Entry 8Z6Q (electron microscopy, 5.41 A resolution (low resolution: residue-level contacts below are approximate; hydrogen-bond / salt-bridge calls are withheld)); this record covers chains N and R of the 18 polymer chains in the assembly.

[Chain N (and R)]
Name: CYFN1006-1 heavy chain
Organism: Homo sapiens
Notes: chain R of this document is another copy of the same molecule, construct and numbering; everything in this record applies to it too
Chain sequence (451 residues; numbered 1 to 458 plus 1 insertion-coded residue; 8 numbers in that range are skipped by the numbering (no residue carries them; nothing is unmodelled there); the number before each row is that of its first residue):
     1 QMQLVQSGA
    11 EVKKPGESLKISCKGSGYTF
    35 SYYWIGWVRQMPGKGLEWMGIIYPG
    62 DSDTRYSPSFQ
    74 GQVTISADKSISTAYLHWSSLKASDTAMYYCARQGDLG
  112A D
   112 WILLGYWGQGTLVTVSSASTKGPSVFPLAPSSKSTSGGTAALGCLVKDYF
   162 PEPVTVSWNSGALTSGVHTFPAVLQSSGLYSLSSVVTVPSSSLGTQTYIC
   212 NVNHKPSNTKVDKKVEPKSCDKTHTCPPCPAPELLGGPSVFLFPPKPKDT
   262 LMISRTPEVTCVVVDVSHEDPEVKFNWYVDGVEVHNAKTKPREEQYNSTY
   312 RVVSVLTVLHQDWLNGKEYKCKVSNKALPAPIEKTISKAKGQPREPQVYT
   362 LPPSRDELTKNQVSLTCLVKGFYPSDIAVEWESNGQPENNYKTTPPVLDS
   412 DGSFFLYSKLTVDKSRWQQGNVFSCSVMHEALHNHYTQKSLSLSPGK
Unresolved in the structure: 140-143, 147-150, 200-208, 227-458
Cystine bridges: Cys155-Cys211

[Chain N / chain R interface]
Residue-residue contacts (6; chain N residue first):
  Lys20(N) - Gly27(R)
  Ser63(N) - Tyr36(R)
  Lys82(N) - Lys82(R)
  Ser83(N) - Lys82(R)
  Ser83(N) - Ser83(R)
  Ser83(N) - Ser85(R)
Other interface residues (no listed pair), chain N (8 interface residues in all): Ser79, Ala80, Asp81, Ile84
Other interface residues (no listed pair), chain R (8 interface residues in all): Gln1, Thr29, Ile84

[In short]
Chain N and chain R each contribute 8 residues to their interface.
Chain N and chain R are both CYFN1006-1 heavy chain (Homo sapiens); the structure, SARS-CoV-2 XBB.1.16 Spike
in complex with CYFN1006-1(S-CYFN1006-1 dimer trimer), was determined by electron microscopy.
